8P6M - chains A and B; structure by X-ray diffraction, 1.65 A resolution.

Chain A (and B):
Protein: Low molecular weight phosphatase family protein
From: Deinococcus indicus
Notes: chain B of this document is another copy of the same molecule, construct and numbering; everything in this record applies to it too
Reference sequence: A0A246BSD0 (A0A246BSD0_9DEIO); residues 1-144 here = UniProt positions 1-144
Chain sequence (144 residues; each row starts with the number of its first residue):
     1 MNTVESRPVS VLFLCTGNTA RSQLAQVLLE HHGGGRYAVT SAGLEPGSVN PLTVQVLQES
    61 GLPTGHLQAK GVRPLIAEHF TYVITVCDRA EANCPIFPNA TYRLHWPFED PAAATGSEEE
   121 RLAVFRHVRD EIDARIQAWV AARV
Disordered / not traced: 1-7, 89-96 (chain B: 1-7, 89-93, 144)
Reported in the primary citation:
  - conformationally variable residues (order/disorder transition): Arg-89 to Ile-96

Chain A / chain B interface:
Contacting residue pairs (11; chain A residue first):
  Glu-45(A) / Ser-48(B)
  Pro-46(A) / Gly-47(B)
  Pro-46(A) / Ser-48(B)  hydrogen bond (backbone-backbone)
  Ser-48(A) / Asn-50(B)
  Val-49(A) / Arg-121(B)  hydrogen bond (backbone-side chain)
  Pro-51(A) / Gly-116(B)
  Pro-51(A) / Glu-118(B)
  Pro-51(A) / Arg-121(B)
  Leu-52(A) / Glu-118(B)
  Glu-118(A) / Glu-118(B)
  Arg-121(A) / Glu-118(B)  salt bridge
Interface residues without a listed pair, chain A (9 interface residues in all): Gly-47
Interface residues without a listed pair, chain B (9 interface residues in all): Pro-46, Ala-112, Ser-117

Overview:
Chain A and chain B each contribute 9 residues to their interface; the contacts include 2 hydrogen bonds and 1
salt bridge. Polar contacts include Arg-121(A)/Glu-118(B), Val-49(A)/Arg-121(B) and Pro-46(A)/Ser-48(B). The
paper reports conformational variability at Arg-89(A).
Chain A and chain B are both Low molecular weight phosphatase family protein (Deinococcus indicus); the
structure, Arsenate reductase (ArsC2) from Deinococcus indicus, was determined by X-ray diffraction (same
publication as 8P5N).
